PDB entry 7KOT | X-ray diffraction, 1.74 A resolution | chain A

# Chain A
Molecule: Beta-lactoglobulin
Organism: Bos taurus
UniProt: P02754 (LACB_BOVIN); residues 1-162 here correspond to UniProt positions 17-178 (UniProt number = residue number + 16)
Sequence (162 residues; numbered 1 to 162; the number before each row is that of its first residue):
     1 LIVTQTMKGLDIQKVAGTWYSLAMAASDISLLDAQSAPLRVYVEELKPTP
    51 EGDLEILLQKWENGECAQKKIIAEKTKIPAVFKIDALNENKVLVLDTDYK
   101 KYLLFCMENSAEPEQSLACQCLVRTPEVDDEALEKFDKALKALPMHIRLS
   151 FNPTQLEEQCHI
Unresolved in the structure: 1, 111-114
Disulfide bonds: Cys66-Cys160, Cys106-Cys119

# In short
Chain A is Beta-lactoglobulin (Bos taurus); the structure, Energetic and structural effects of the Tanford
transition on the ligand recognition of bovine Beta-lactoglobulin, was determined by X-ray diffraction
together with 7KP5 from the same study.
